Entry 7ZR1 (electron microscopy, 4.00 A resolution); this record covers chains A and B of the 5 polymer chains in the assembly.

# Chain A (and B)
Molecule: Double-strand break repair protein
Organism: Thermochaetoides thermophila
Notes: chain B of this document is another copy of the same molecule, construct and numbering; everything in this record applies to it too
UniProtKB: G0RYR3 (G0RYR3_CHATD); residues 1-730 here = UniProt positions 1-730
Sequence (730 residues; each row starts with the number of its first residue):
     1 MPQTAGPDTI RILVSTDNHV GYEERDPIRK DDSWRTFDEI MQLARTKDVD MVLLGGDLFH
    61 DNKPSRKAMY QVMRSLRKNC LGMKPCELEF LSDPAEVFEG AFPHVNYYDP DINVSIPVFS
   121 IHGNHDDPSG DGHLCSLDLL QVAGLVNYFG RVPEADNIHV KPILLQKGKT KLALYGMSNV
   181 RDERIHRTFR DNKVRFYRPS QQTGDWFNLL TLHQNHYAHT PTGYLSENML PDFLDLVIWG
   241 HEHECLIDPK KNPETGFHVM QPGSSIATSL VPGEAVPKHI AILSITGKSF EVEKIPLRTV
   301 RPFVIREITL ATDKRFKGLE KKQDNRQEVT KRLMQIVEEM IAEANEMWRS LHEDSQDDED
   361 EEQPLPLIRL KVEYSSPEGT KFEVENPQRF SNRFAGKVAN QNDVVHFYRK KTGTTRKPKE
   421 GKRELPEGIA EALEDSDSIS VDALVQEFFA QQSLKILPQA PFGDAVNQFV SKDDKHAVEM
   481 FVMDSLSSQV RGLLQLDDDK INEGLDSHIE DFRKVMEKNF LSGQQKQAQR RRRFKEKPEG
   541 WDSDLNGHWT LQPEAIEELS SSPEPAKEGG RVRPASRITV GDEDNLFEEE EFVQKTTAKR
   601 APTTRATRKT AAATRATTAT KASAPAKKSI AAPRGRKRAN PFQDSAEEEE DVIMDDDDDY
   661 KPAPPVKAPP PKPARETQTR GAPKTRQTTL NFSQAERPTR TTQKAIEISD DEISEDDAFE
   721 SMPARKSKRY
Not modelled in the structure: 1-3, 413-437, 558-730 (chain B: 1-3, 127-132, 180-184, 220-222, 412-437, 558-730)
Bound ions: Mn2+ site 1: Asp17, His19, Asp57, His243; Mn2+ site 2: Asp57, Asn124, His213, His241
UniProt features mapped onto this chain:
  - active site: His125 (Proton donor)
  - binding site (Mn(2+)): Asp17, His19, Asp57, Asn124, His213, His241, His243

# Chain A / chain B interface
Pairs across the interface (59):
  Asn62(A) with Arg66(B), hydrogen bond (backbone-side chain)
  Lys63(A) with Arg66(B)
  Arg66(A) with Asn62(B), hydrogen bond (side chain-backbone); Lys63(B); Asp126(B), salt bridge; Leu134(B), hydrogen bond (side chain-backbone); Cys135(B), hydrogen bond (side chain-backbone); Ser136(B); Leu139(B)
  Lys67(A) with Leu134(B)
  Met69(A) with Leu139(B), hydrophobic
  Tyr70(A) with Glu99(B); Ala101(B); Leu134(B), hydrophobic
  Met73(A) with Leu139(B); Val142(B), hydrophobic; Ala143(B), hydrophobic
  Arg74(A) with Phe102(B); Val142(B)
  Arg77(A) with Phe102(B); Asp109(B), salt bridge; Gln141(B), hydrogen bond (side chain-backbone); Val142(B), hydrogen bond (side chain-backbone); Ala143(B); Gly144(B)
  Leu81(A) with Asp111(B)
  Gly82(A) with Asp111(B)
  Glu99(A) with Tyr70(B), hydrogen bond
  Phe102(A) with Arg74(B); Arg77(B); Lys78(B)
  His104(A) with Arg77(B)
  Asp109(A) with Arg77(B), salt bridge
  Pro110(A) with Asn113(B)
  Asp111(A) with Leu81(B); Gly82(B), hydrogen bond (side chain-backbone); Met83(B); Ile112(B); Asn113(B)
  Ile112(A) with Asp111(B)
  Asn113(A) with Pro110(B); Asp111(B), hydrogen bond (backbone-backbone)
  Ser129(A) with Arg66(B)
  Asp131(A) with Glu24(B); Lys67(B)
  Gly132(A) with Lys67(B)
  Leu134(A) with Arg66(B), hydrogen bond (backbone-side chain); Lys67(B); Tyr70(B), hydrophobic
  Cys135(A) with Arg66(B)
  Ser136(A) with Arg66(B)
  Leu139(A) with Tyr70(B), hydrophobic; Met73(B)
  Gln141(A) with Arg77(B), hydrogen bond (backbone-side chain)
  Val142(A) with Met73(B), hydrophobic; Arg74(B); Arg77(B), hydrogen bond (backbone-side chain)
  Ala143(A) with Met73(B), hydrophobic
  Gly144(A) with Arg77(B)
Other interface residues (no listed pair), chain A (34 interface residues in all): Lys78, Ala101, Asp127, Asp138
Other interface residues (no listed pair), chain B (32 interface residues in all): His104, Asp138

# Summary
Chain A and chain B form an interface of 34 and 32 residues respectively; the contacts include 12 hydrogen
bonds and 3 salt bridges. Among the polar pairs are Arg66(A)-Asp126(B), Arg77(A)-Asp109(B) and
Asn62(A)-Arg66(B). From UniProt: active-site residue His125(A) and 7 Mn2+-binding residues on chain A.
Chain A and chain B are both Double-strand break repair protein (Thermochaetoides thermophila); the structure,
Chaetomium thermophilum Mre11-Rad50-Nbs1 complex bound to ATPyS (composite structure), was determined by
electron microscopy (same publication as 8BAH).
